PDB entry 3UN4 | X-ray diffraction, 3.40 A resolution | chains Z and a of the 28 polymer chains in the assembly

# Chain Z
Molecule: Proteasome component C5
Source organism: Saccharomyces cerevisiae
Notes: EC 3.4.25.1
Reference sequence: P23724 (PSB1_YEAST); residues 1-222 here correspond to UniProt positions 20-241 (UniProt number = residue number + 19)
Amino-acid sequence (222 residues; numbered 1 to 222; the number before each row is that of its first residue):
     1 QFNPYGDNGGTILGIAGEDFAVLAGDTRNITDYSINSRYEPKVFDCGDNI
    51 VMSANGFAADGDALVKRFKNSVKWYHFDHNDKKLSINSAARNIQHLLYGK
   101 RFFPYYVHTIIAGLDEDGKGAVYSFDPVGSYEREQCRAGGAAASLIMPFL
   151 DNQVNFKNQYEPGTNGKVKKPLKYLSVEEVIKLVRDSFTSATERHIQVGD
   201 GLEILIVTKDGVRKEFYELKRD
Ligand contacts: PR-957 (04C; 1,2,4-trideoxy-4-methyl-2-{[N-(morpholin-4-ylacetyl)-L-alanyl-O-methyl-L-tyrosyl]amino}-1-phenyl-D-xylitol): Arg101, Asp126, Val128

# Chain a
Molecule: Proteasome component PRE4
Source organism: Saccharomyces cerevisiae
Notes: EC 3.4.25.1
Reference sequence: P30657 (PSB4_YEAST); residues 1-233 here correspond to UniProt positions 34-266 (UniProt number = residue number + 33)
Amino-acid sequence (233 residues; row label = number of the first residue in the row):
     1 TQQPIVTGTSVISMKYDNGVIIAADNLGSYGSLLRFNGVERLIPVGDNTV
    51 VGISGDISDMQHIERLLKDLVTENAYDNPLADAEEALEPSYIFEYLATVM
   101 YQRRSKMNPLWNAIIVAGVQSNGDQFLRYVNLLGVTYSSPTLATGFGAHM
   151 ANPLLRKVVDRESDIPKTTVQVAEEAIVNAMRVLYYRDARSSRNFSLAII
   201 DKNTGLTFKKNLQVENMKWDFAKDIKGYGTQKI

# Interface between chain Z and chain a
Residue-residue contacts (42; chain Z residue first):
  Gln1(Z) - Thr1(a)  hydrogen bond
  Phe2(Z) - Thr1(a)
  Phe2(Z) - Arg104(a)
  Phe2(Z) - Met107(a)
  Phe2(Z) - Pro109(a)  hydrophobic
  Phe2(Z) - Trp111(a)  hydrophobic
  Phe2(Z) - Leu132(a)  hydrophobic
  Phe2(Z) - Leu133(a)  hydrophobic
  Asn3(Z) - Leu133(a)
  Pro4(Z) - Arg104(a)  hydrogen bond (backbone-side chain)
  Pro4(Z) - Met107(a)  hydrophobic
  Pro4(Z) - Leu133(a)
  Tyr5(Z) - Arg104(a)
  Asn8(Z) - Val135(a)
  Asn29(Z) - Tyr137(a)
  Ser34(Z) - His149(a)  hydrogen bond
  Ile35(Z) - Arg156(a)  hydrogen bond (backbone-side chain)
  Asn36(Z) - Tyr137(a)  hydrogen bond
  Asn36(Z) - Ser139(a)
  Ser37(Z) - Ser138(a)  hydrogen bond (side chain-backbone)
  Ser37(Z) - Ser139(a)
  Tyr39(Z) - Ser138(a)
  Glu40(Z) - Arg128(a)  salt bridge
  Glu40(Z) - Tyr137(a)
  Glu40(Z) - Ser138(a)  hydrogen bond (side chain-backbone)
  Phe57(Z) - Arg104(a)
  Phe57(Z) - Leu133(a)
  Phe57(Z) - Val135(a)  hydrophobic
  Ala59(Z) - Tyr101(a)  hydrophobic
  Ala59(Z) - Leu133(a)
  Ala59(Z) - Gly134(a)
  Ala59(Z) - Val135(a)
  Asp60(Z) - Tyr101(a)  hydrogen bond
  Asp60(Z) - Arg104(a)  salt bridge
  Asp62(Z) - Thr136(a)
  Ala63(Z) - Tyr101(a)
  Lys66(Z) - Glu94(a)  salt bridge
  Phe103(Z) - Arg104(a)
  Phe103(Z) - Ser105(a)
  Glu218(Z) - Arg161(a)  salt bridge
  Arg221(Z) - Asp160(a)  salt bridge
  Arg221(Z) - Arg161(a)
Other interface residues (no listed pair), chain Z (27 interface residues in all): Gly6, Arg38, Ala58, Lys100, Tyr105
Other interface residues (no listed pair), chain a (23 interface residues in all): Leu142, Ala148

# In short
The interface between chain Z and chain a involves 27 residues on one side and 23 on the other, with 8
hydrogen bonds and 5 salt bridges. Polar contacts include Glu40(Z)-Arg128(a), Asp60(Z)-Arg104(a) and
Lys66(Z)-Glu94(a). Chain Z binds PR-957.
Here chain Z is Proteasome component C5 and chain a is Proteasome component PRE4, both from Saccharomyces
cerevisiae. Entry 3UN4 (Yeast 20S proteasome in complex with PR-957 (morpholine)) was determined by X-ray
diffraction, deposited together with 3UN8.
